1NQP - chains A and C of the 4 polymer chains in the assembly; structure by X-ray diffraction, 1.73 A resolution.

# Chain A (and C)
Name: Hemoglobin alpha chain
From: Homo sapiens
Notes: chain C of this document is another copy of the same molecule, construct and numbering; everything in this record applies to it too
UniProt: P69905 (HBA_HUMAN); numbering as in UniProt (aligned over 1-141)
Chain sequence (141 residues; numbered 1 to 141; the number before each row is that of its first residue):
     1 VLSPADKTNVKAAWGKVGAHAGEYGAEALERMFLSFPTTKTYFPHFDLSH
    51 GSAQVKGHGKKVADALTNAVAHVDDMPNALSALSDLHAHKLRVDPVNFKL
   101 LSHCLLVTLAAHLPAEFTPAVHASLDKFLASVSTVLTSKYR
UniProt features mapped onto this chain:
  - site: Lys61 (Not glycated)
Ion coordination: heme Fe: His87 (together with cyanide ion)
Ligand contacts:
  - cyanide ion (CYN): Leu29, Phe43, His58, Val62, His87, Leu101
  - heme (HEM): Met32, Thr39, Tyr42, Phe43, His45, Phe46, His58, Lys61, Val62, Ala65, Leu66, Leu83, Leu86, His87, Leu91, Val93, Asn97, Phe98, Leu101, Leu105, Val132, Leu136

# Chain A / chain C interface
Pairs across the interface - 20 pairs, chain A then chain C:
  Val1(A) with Pro77(C), hydrophobic; Val135(C), hydrophobic; Ser138(C), hydrogen bond (backbone-side chain); Tyr140(C), hydrophobic
  Leu2(A) with Tyr140(C)
  Ser3(A) with Lys139(C); Tyr140(C); Arg141(C)
  Pro4(A) with Tyr140(C); Arg141(C)
  Lys127(A) with Lys139(C), hydrogen bond (side chain-backbone)
  Val135(A) with Val1(C), hydrophobic
  Ser138(A) with Val1(C), hydrogen bond (side chain-backbone)
  Lys139(A) with Ser3(C); Lys127(C), hydrogen bond (backbone-side chain)
  Tyr140(A) with Val1(C), hydrophobic; Leu2(C); Ser3(C); Pro4(C)
  Arg141(A) with Pro4(C)
Interface residues without a listed pair, chain A (13 interface residues in all): Asp6, Pro77, Thr134
Interface residues without a listed pair, chain C (13 interface residues in all): Asp6, Thr134

# Summary
The chain A/chain C interface involves 13 residues from each chain; the contacts include 4 hydrogen bonds.
Polar pairs include Val1(A)-Ser138(C) and Lys127(A)-Lys139(C). Ligands of chain A: cyanide ion and heme.
Both chains are Hemoglobin alpha chain (Homo sapiens). Entry 1NQP (Crystal structure of Human hemoglobin E at
1.73 A resolution) was determined by X-ray diffraction.
